PDB entry 2VJV | X-ray diffraction, 1.90 A resolution | chains A and B of the 6 polymer chains in the assembly

# Chain A (and B)
Name: Transposase orfa
Source organism: Helicobacter pylori
Notes: chain B of this document is another copy of the same molecule, construct and numbering; everything in this record applies to it too
Reference sequence: Q933Z0 (Q933Z0_HELPY); residue numbers follow UniProt; this construct covers 2-155
Amino-acid sequence (159 residues; each row starts with the number of its first residue; numbers below 1 keep their minus sign (Gly-3 is residue -3)):
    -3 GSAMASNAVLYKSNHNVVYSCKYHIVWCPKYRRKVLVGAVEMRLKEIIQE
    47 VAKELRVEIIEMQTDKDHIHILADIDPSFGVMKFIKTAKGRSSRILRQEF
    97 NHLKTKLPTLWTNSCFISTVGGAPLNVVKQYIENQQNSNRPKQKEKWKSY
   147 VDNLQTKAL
Not modelled in the structure: -3 to 5, 131-155
Reported in the primary citation:
  - conformationally variable residues (helix shift, order/disorder transition): Tyr127, Asn133 to Leu155
  - mutagenesis - Y127F: abolished catalytic activity
  - mutagenesis - H64A: abolished catalytic activity (citing earlier work)

# Chain A / chain B interface
Residue-residue contacts (65; chain A residue first):
  Tyr7(A) with Phe112(B), hydrophobic; Ser114(B), hydrogen bond
  Asn12(A) with Asn109(B), hydrogen bond; Ser110(B); Cys111(B)
  Val13(A) with Cys111(B); Ile113(B), hydrophobic
  Val14(A) with Cys111(B), hydrogen bond (backbone-backbone); Phe112(B); Ile113(B), hydrogen bond (backbone-backbone)
  Tyr15(A) with Ile113(B)
  Ser16(A) with Ile113(B), hydrogen bond (backbone-backbone); Ser114(B); Thr115(B), hydrogen bond (backbone-backbone)
  Cys17(A) with Ile113(B), hydrophobic; Thr115(B)
  Lys18(A) with Thr115(B), hydrogen bond (backbone-side chain)
  Tyr19(A) with Tyr19(B), hydrogen bond
  His20(A) with Ile128(B)
  Val22(A) with Tyr127(B); Ile128(B), hydrophobic
  His64(A) with Asn130(B)
  Pro73(A) with Val77(B), hydrophobic; Met78(B); Ile113(B), hydrophobic
  Ser74(A) with Met78(B)
  Val77(A) with Pro73(B), hydrophobic
  Met78(A) with Pro73(B); Ser74(B)
  Asn109(A) with Asn12(B), hydrogen bond
  Ser110(A) with Asn12(B)
  Cys111(A) with Asn12(B); Val13(B); Val14(B), hydrogen bond (backbone-backbone)
  Phe112(A) with Tyr7(B), hydrophobic; Val14(B); Tyr127(B), hydrophobic
  Ile113(A) with Val13(B), hydrophobic; Val14(B), hydrogen bond (backbone-backbone); Tyr15(B); Ser16(B), hydrogen bond (backbone-backbone); Cys17(B), hydrophobic; Pro73(B), hydrophobic
  Ser114(A) with Tyr7(B), hydrogen bond; Ser16(B); Gly118(B)
  Thr115(A) with Ser16(B), hydrogen bond (backbone-backbone); Cys17(B); Lys18(B), hydrogen bond (side chain-backbone); Thr115(B); Val116(B), hydrogen bond (side chain-backbone); Gly117(B); Gly118(B), hydrogen bond (backbone-backbone)
  Val116(A) with Thr115(B), hydrogen bond (backbone-side chain); Val116(B)
  Gly117(A) with Thr115(B); Gly117(B)
  Gly118(A) with Ser114(B); Thr115(B), hydrogen bond (backbone-backbone)
  Val124(A) with His20(B)
  Tyr127(A) with Val22(B); Phe112(B), hydrophobic
  Ile128(A) with His20(B); Val22(B), hydrophobic; His66(B)
Other interface residues (no listed pair), chain A (34 interface residues in all): Gln59, Asp61, His66, Ala119, Asn130
Other interface residues (no listed pair), chain B (33 interface residues in all): Asp61, His64, Ala119, Val124

# Overview
The interface between chain A and chain B involves 34 residues on one side and 33 on the other, with 19
hydrogen bonds. Among the polar pairs are Tyr7(A)-Ser114(B), Asn12(A)-Asn109(B) and Lys18(A)-Thr115(B). The
paper reports that Y127F and H64A of chain A abolish catalytic activity; conformational variability at
Tyr127(A) and Asn133(A).
Chain A and chain B are both Transposase orfa (Helicobacter pylori); the structure, Crystal structure of the
IS608 transposase in complex with left end 26-mer DNA hairpin and a ..., was determined by X-ray diffraction
together with 2VIC and 2VIH from the same study.
